5WE8 - chain A; structure by X-ray diffraction, 2.01 A resolution.

== Chain A ==
Name: Serine/threonine-protein kinase WNK1
From: Homo sapiens
Notes: EC 2.7.11.1
UniProtKB: Q9H4A3 (WNK1_HUMAN), isoform Q9H4A3-2; numbering as in UniProt (aligned over 206-483)
Amino-acid sequence (279 residues; numbered 205 to 483; the number before each row is that of its first residue):
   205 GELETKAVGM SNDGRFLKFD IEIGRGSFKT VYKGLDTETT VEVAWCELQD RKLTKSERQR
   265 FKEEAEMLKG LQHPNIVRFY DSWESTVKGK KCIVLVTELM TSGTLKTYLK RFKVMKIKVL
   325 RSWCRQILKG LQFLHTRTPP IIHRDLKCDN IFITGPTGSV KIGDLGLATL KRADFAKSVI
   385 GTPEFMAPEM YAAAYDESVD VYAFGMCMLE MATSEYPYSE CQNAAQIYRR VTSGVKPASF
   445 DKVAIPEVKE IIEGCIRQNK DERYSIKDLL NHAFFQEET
Not modelled in the structure: 205-208, 291-295
Construct notes: expression tag (205); engineered mutation D378 (Ser in Q9H4A3), A396 (Glu in Q9H4A3), A397 (Glu in Q9H4A3), A398 (Lys in Q9H4A3)
Bound ions: Mn2+: N354, D368 (together with AMP-PNP)
Ligand contacts:
  - A7Y (N-{(3R)-1-[(4-chlorophenyl)methyl]pyrrolidin-3-yl}-2-(3-methoxyphenyl)-N-methylquinoline-4-carboxamide): L252, R264, F265, E268, A269, M271, L272, I280, V281, F283, S286, L299, T301, I345, G367, D368, L369, G370, A372, L374
  - AMP-PNP (ANP; phosphoaminophosphonic acid-adenylate ester): I227, G228, R229, G230, S231, K233, V235, A248, T301, E302, L303, M304, T308, K351, D353, N354, F356, D368
UniProt features mapped onto this chain:
  - active site: D368 (Proton acceptor)
  - binding site (ATP): S231, T301 to M304, K351
  - binding site (chloride): F283, L299, L369, L371
  - modified residue: S382 (Phosphoserine)
  - natural variant: E419 (E419Q: In a breast pleomorphic lobular carcinoma sample)
  - mutagenesis: K233 (K233M: Abolished serine/threonine-protein kinase activity. Does not affect ability to activate SGK1), V318 (V318E: Does not affect ability to phosphorylate OXSR1/OSR1), D368 (D368A: Abolished serine/threonine-protein kinase activity), S382 (S382A: Decreased autophosphorylation, preventing activation of the serine/threonine-protein kinase activity)

== Overview ==
Ligands of chain A: AMP-PNP and compound A7Y. N354 and D368 coordinate Mn2+. Curated annotation (UniProt)
lists active-site residue D368, 6 ATP-binding residues, 4 chloride-binding residues and 4 mutagenesis sites.
Chain A is Serine/threonine-protein kinase WNK1 (Homo sapiens); the structure, Crystal structure of WNK1 in
complex with
N-{(3R)-1-[(4-chlorophenyl)methyl]pyrrolidin-3-yl}-2-(3-methoxyphenyl)-N-methylquinoline-4-carboxamide
(compound 8), was determined by X-ray diffraction together with 5WDY from the same study.
